Entry 8VG2 (electron microscopy, 3.04 A resolution); this record covers chains A and J of the 12 polymer chains in the assembly.

# Chain A
Name: Histone H3.1
Source organism: Homo sapiens
UniProtKB: P68431 (H31_HUMAN); residues 0-135 here correspond to UniProt positions 1-136 (UniProt number = residue number + 1)
Chain sequence (136 residues; numbered 0 to 135; the number before each row is that of its first residue; numbering starts at 0):
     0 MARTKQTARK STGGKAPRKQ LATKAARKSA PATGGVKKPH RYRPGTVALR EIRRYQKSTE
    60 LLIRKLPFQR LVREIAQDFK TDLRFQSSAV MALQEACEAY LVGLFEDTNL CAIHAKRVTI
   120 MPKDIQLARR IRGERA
Not modelled in the structure: 0-35, 135
Swiss-Prot annotation at these positions:
  - modified residue: Arg-2 (Asymmetric dimethylarginine), Thr-3 (Phosphothreonine), Lys-4 (Allysine), Gln-5 (5-glutamyl dopamine), Thr-6 (Phosphothreonine), Arg-8 (Citrulline), Lys-9 (N6,N6,N6-trimethyllysine), Ser-10 (ADP-ribosylserine), Thr-11 (Phosphothreonine), Lys-14 (N6-(2-hydroxyisobutyryl)lysine), Arg-17 (Asymmetric dimethylarginine), Lys-18 (N6-(2-hydroxyisobutyryl)lysine), Lys-23 (N6-(2-hydroxyisobutyryl)lysine), Arg-26 (Citrulline), Lys-27 (N6,N6,N6-trimethyllysine), Ser-28 (ADP-ribosylserine), Lys-36 (N6,N6,N6-trimethyllysine), Lys-37 (N6-methyllysine), Tyr-41 (Phosphotyrosine), Lys-56 (N6,N6,N6-trimethyllysine) and 8 more in UniProt
  - lipidation: Lys-18 (N6-decanoyllysine)

# Chain J
Molecule: 211-nt DNA strand
Sequence (211 nucleotides; each row starts with the number of its first residue):
     1 ATCATACTAA ACGTAGACAA GTTGGCCTGA TGTATATATC TGACACGTGC CTGGAGACTA
    61 GGGAGTAATC CCCTTGGCGG TTAAAACGCG GGGGACAGCG CGTACGTGCG TTTAAGCGGT
   121 GCTAGAGCTG TCTACGACCA ATTGATTCCC TGGTATCAGC AAGTACAGTG CCCTGCTGAC
   181 AGAGCAGGAG ACACAAAGTA CCATCTCGGA T
Not modelled in the structure: 197-211

# Chain A / chain J interface
Contacting residue pairs (24):
  Arg-40(A) / DG90(J)  base contact
  Tyr-41(A) / DG168(J)  phosphate contact
  Tyr-41(A) / DT169(J)  phosphate contact
  Arg-42(A) / DG93(J)  salt bridge to the phosphate
  Arg-42(A) / DT169(J)  salt bridge to the phosphate
  Arg-42(A) / DG170(J)  phosphate contact
  Pro-43(A) / DG92(J)  phosphate contact
  Thr-45(A) / DG168(J)  phosphate contact
  Thr-45(A) / DT169(J)  hydrogen bond to the phosphate
  Arg-63(A) / DA84(J)  phosphate contact
  Arg-72(A) / DT75(J)  salt bridge to the phosphate
  Arg-83(A) / DT74(J)  sugar contact
  Arg-83(A) / DT75(J)  phosphate contact
  Phe-84(A) / DT74(J)  phosphate contact
  Phe-84(A) / DT75(J)  hydrogen bond to the phosphate
  Gln-85(A) / DT74(J)  phosphate contact
  Ser-86(A) / DT74(J)  phosphate contact
  Arg-116(A) / DA95(J)  phosphate contact
  Arg-116(A) / DC96(J)  phosphate contact
  Val-117(A) / DA95(J)  hydrogen bond to the phosphate
  Thr-118(A) / DG94(J)  phosphate contact
  Thr-118(A) / DA95(J)  hydrogen bond to the phosphate
  Met-120(A) / DA95(J)  phosphate contact
  Met-120(A) / DC96(J)  phosphate contact
Interface residues without a listed pair, chain A (18 interface residues in all): His-39, Leu-82, Lys-115
Interface residues without a listed pair, chain J (13 interface residues in all): DA85

# Summary
The interface between chain A and chain J involves 18 residues on one side and 13 on the other, with 4
hydrogen bonds and 3 salt bridges. Polar contacts include Thr-45(A)/DT169(J), Phe-84(A)/DT75(J) and
Val-117(A)/DA95(J).
Chain A is Histone H3.1 (Homo sapiens) and chain J is a 211-nt DNA strand; the structure, Cryo-EM structure of
FoxA1 and GATA4 in complex with H14 chromatosome, was determined by electron microscopy.
